3ZLT - chain A; structure by X-ray diffraction, 2.60 A resolution.

== Chain A ==
Protein: Acetylcholinesterase
From: Mus musculus
Notes: EC 3.1.1.7; fragment: catalytic domain, residues 32-574
UniProtKB: P21836 (ACES_MOUSE); residues 1-543 here correspond to UniProt positions 32-574 (UniProt number = residue number + 31)
Sequence (543 residues; each row starts with the number of its first residue):
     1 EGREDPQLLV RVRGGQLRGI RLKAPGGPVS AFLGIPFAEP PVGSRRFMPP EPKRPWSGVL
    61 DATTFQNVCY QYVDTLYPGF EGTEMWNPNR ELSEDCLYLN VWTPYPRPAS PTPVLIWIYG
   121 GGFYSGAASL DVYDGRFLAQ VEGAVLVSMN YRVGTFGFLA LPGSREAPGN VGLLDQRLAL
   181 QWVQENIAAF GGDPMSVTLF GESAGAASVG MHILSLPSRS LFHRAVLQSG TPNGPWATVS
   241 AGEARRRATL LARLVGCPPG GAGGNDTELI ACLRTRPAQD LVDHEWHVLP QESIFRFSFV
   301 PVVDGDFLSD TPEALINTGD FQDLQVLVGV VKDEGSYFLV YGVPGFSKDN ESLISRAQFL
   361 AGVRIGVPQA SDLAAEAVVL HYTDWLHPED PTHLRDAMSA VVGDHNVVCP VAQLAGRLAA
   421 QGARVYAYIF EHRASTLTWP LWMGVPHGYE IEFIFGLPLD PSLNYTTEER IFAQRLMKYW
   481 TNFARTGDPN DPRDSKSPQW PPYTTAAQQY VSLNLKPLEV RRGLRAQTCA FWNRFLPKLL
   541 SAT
Disordered / not traced: 258-264
Modified / non-standard residues: S203 (O-[methyl(2-methylpropoxy)phosphoryl]-L-serine; RVX)
Curated features (UniProtKB/Swiss-Prot):
  - active site (Charge relay system): E334, H447
  - glycosylation (N-linked (GlcNAc...) asparagine): N265, N350, N464
Cystine bridges: C69-C96, C257-C272, C409-C529
Covalent attachments: N-acetylglucosamine (NAG) linked to N464
Ligand contacts:
  - 2-(2-methoxyethoxy)ethanol (PG0), molecule 1: Y72, Y124, W286, Y341
  - 2-(2-methoxyethoxy)ethanol (PG0), molecule 2: V303, D304, G305, S309, D310
  - 2-(2-methoxyethoxy)ethanol (PG0), molecule 3: H381, Y382, T383, D384, H393, T528

== In short ==
Ligands of chain A: 3 copies of 2-(2-methoxyethoxy)ethanol. Covalently linked N-acetylglucosamine: at N464.
Curated annotation (UniProt) lists active-site residues E334 and H447.
Chain A is Acetylcholinesterase (Mus musculus); the structure, Crystal structure of acetylcholinesterase in
complex with RVX, was determined by X-ray diffraction (same publication as 3ZLU and 3ZLV).
